Entry 3H3V (X-ray diffraction, 4.00 A resolution); this record covers chains B and J of the 15 polymer chains in the assembly.

[Chain B]
Name: DNA-directed RNA polymerase II subunit RPB1
Organism: Saccharomyces cerevisiae
Notes: EC 2.7.7.6
Reference sequence: P04050 (RPB1_YEAST); numbering as in UniProt (aligned over 1-1733)
Chain sequence (1733 residues; row label = number of the first residue in the row):
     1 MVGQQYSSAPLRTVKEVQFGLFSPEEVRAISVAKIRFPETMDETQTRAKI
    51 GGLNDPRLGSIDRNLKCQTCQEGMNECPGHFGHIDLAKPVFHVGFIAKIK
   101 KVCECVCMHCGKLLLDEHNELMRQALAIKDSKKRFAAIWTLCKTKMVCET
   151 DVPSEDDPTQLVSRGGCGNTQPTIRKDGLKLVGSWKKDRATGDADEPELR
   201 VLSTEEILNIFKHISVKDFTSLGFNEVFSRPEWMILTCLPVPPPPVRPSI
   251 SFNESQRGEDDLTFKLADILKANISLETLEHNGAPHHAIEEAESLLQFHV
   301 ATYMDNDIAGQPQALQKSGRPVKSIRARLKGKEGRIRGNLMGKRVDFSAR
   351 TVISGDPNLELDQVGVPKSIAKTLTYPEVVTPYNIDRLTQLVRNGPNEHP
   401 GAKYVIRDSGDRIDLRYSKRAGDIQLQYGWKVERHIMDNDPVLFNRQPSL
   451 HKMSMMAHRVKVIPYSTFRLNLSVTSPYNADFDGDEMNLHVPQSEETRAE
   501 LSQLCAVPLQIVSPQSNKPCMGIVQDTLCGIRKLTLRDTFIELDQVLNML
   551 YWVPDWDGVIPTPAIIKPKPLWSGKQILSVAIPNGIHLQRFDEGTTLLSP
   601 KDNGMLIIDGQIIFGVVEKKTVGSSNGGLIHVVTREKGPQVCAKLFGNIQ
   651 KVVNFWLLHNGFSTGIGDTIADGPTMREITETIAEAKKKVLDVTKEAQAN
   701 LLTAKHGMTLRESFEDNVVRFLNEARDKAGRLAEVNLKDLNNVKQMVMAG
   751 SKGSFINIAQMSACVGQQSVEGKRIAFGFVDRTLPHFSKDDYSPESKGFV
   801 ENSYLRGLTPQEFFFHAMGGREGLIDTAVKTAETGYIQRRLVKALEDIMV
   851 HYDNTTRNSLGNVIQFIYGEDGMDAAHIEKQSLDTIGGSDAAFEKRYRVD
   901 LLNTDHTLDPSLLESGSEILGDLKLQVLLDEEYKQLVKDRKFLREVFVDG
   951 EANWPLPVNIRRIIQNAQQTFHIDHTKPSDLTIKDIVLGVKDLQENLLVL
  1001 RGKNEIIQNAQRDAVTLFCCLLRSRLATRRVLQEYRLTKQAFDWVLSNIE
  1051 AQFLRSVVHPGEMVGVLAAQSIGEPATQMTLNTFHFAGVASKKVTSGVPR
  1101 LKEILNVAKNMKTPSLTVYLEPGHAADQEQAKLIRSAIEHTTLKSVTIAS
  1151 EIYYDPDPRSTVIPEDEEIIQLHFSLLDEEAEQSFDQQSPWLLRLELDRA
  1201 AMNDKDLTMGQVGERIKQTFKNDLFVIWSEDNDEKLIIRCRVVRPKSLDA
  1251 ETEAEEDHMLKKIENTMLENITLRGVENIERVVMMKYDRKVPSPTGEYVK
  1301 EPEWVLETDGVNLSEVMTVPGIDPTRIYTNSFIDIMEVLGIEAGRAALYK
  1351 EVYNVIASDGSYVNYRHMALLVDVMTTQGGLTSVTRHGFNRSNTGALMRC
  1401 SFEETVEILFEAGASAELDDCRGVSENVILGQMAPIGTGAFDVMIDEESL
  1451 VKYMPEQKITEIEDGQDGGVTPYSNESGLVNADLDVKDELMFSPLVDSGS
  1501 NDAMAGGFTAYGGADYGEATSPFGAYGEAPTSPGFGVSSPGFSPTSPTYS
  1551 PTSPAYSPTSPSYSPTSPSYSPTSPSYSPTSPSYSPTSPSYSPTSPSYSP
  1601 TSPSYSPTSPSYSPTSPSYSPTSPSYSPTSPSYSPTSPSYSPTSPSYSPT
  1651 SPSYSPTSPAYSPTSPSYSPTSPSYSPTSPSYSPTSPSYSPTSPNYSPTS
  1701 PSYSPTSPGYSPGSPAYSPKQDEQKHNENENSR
Unresolved in the structure: 1, 187-194, 1082-1091, 1177-1186, 1244-1253, 1456-1733
Small-molecule neighbours:
  - Mg2+ (MG): Arg446, Asp481, Asp483, Asp485
  - Zn2+ (ZN), molecule 1: Cys67, Gln68, Cys70, Gln71, Cys77, His80
  - Zn2+ (ZN), molecule 2: Cys107, Met108, Cys110, Cys148, Gly166, Cys167

[Chain J]
Name: DNA-directed RNA polymerase II subunit RPB9
Organism: Saccharomyces cerevisiae
Notes: EC 2.7.7.6
Reference sequence: P27999 (RPB9_YEAST); residues 1-122 here = UniProt positions 1-122
Chain sequence (122 residues; each row starts with the number of its first residue):
     1 MTTFRFCRDCNNMLYPREDKENNRLLFECRTCSYVEEAGSPLVYRHELIT
    51 NIGETAGVVQDIGSDPTLPRSDRECPKCHSRENVFFQSQQRRKDTSMVLF
   101 FVCLSCSHIFTSDQKNKRTQFS
Unresolved in the structure: 1, 121-122
Small-molecule neighbours:
  - Zn2+ (ZN), molecule 1: Cys7, Arg8, Cys10, Cys29, Thr31, Cys32, Tyr34
  - Zn2+ (ZN), molecule 2: Cys75, Lys77, Cys78, Cys103, Ser105, Cys106, His108

[Interface between chain B and chain J]
Residue-residue contacts - 66 pairs, chain B then chain J:
  Ala697(B) - Met97(J)
  Gln698(B) - Met97(J)
  Gln698(B) - Val98(J)
  Gln698(B) - Leu99(J)
  Gln698(B) - Ser112(J)  hydrogen bond (backbone-side chain)
  Ala699(B) - Ser112(J)
  Ala699(B) - Asp113(J)
  Ala699(B) - Gln114(J)  hydrogen bond (backbone-backbone)
  Asn700(B) - Ser96(J)
  Asn700(B) - Val98(J)
  Asn700(B) - Asp113(J)
  Asn700(B) - Lys115(J)
  Asn700(B) - Asn116(J)
  Leu701(B) - Gln114(J)
  Thr709(B) - Lys93(J)
  Thr709(B) - Asp94(J)
  Leu710(B) - Asp94(J)
  Leu710(B) - Ser96(J)
  Arg711(B) - Gln87(J)  hydrogen bond
  Arg711(B) - Lys93(J)
  Arg711(B) - Thr95(J)  hydrogen bond (side chain-backbone)
  Arg711(B) - Ser96(J)
  Arg711(B) - Met97(J)
  Phe714(B) - Met97(J)  hydrophobic
  Asp781(B) - Arg91(J)  salt bridge
  Arg782(B) - Thr67(J)
  Ser788(B) - Thr67(J)
  Ser788(B) - Pro69(J)
  Lys789(B) - Asp65(J)  salt bridge
  Lys789(B) - Thr67(J)  hydrogen bond (backbone-backbone)
  Asp790(B) - Phe86(J)
  Asp790(B) - Gln87(J)
  Tyr792(B) - Gln87(J)  hydrogen bond
  Lys1144(B) - Leu48(J)
  Thr1147(B) - Leu48(J)
  Ile1148(B) - Glu47(J)
  Ile1148(B) - Leu48(J)  hydrogen bond (backbone-backbone)
  Ile1148(B) - Ile49(J)  hydrogen bond (backbone-backbone)
  Ala1149(B) - Glu47(J)
  Ala1149(B) - Leu48(J)
  Ser1150(B) - Tyr44(J)
  Ser1150(B) - Arg45(J)
  Ser1150(B) - His46(J)  hydrogen bond (backbone-backbone)
  Ser1150(B) - Glu47(J)
  Glu1151(B) - Tyr44(J)
  Glu1151(B) - Arg45(J)  salt bridge
  Ile1152(B) - Leu42(J)
  Ile1152(B) - Val43(J)  hydrogen bond (backbone-backbone)
  Ile1152(B) - Tyr44(J)  hydrogen bond (backbone-backbone)
  Tyr1153(B) - Pro41(J)
  Tyr1153(B) - Leu42(J)  hydrophobic
  Tyr1154(B) - Glu18(J)  hydrogen bond
  Tyr1154(B) - Asn23(J)
  Tyr1154(B) - Arg24(J)
  Tyr1154(B) - Leu25(J)
  Tyr1154(B) - Pro41(J)  hydrogen bond (backbone-backbone)
  Val1162(B) - Pro41(J)  hydrophobic
  Pro1190(B) - Glu18(J)
  Trp1191(B) - Leu25(J)  hydrophobic
  Trp1191(B) - Val43(J)  hydrophobic
  Asp1198(B) - Ile49(J)
  Lys1261(B) - Tyr44(J)
  Glu1264(B) - Tyr44(J)  hydrogen bond
  Glu1264(B) - His46(J)
  Leu1268(B) - His46(J)
  Leu1268(B) - Leu48(J)  hydrophobic
Other interface residues (no listed pair), chain B (33 interface residues in all): Phe787, Pro1156
Other interface residues (no listed pair), chain J (33 interface residues in all): Leu68, Arg92

[In short]
Chain B and chain J each contribute 33 residues to their interface; the contacts include 14 hydrogen bonds and
3 salt bridges. Among the polar pairs are Asp781(B)-Arg91(J), Lys789(B)-Asp65(J) and Glu1151(B)-Arg45(J).
Chain B binds Zn2+ and Mg2+. Chain J binds Zn2+.
Here chain B is DNA-directed RNA polymerase II subunit RPB1 and chain J is DNA-directed RNA polymerase II
subunit RPB9, both from Saccharomyces cerevisiae. Entry 3H3V (Yeast RNAP II containing poly(A)-signal sequence
in the active site) was determined by X-ray diffraction.
